Entry 4YC2 (X-ray diffraction, 3.02 A resolution); this record covers chains G and H of the 3 polymer chains in the assembly.

== Chain G ==
Name: The stabilized inner domain of clade A/E HIV-1 gp120 from E. coli
Source organism: Human immunodeficiency virus 1
Notes: engineered mutation(s): V65C, S115C
Amino-acid sequence (156 residues; numbered 40 to 492; 297 numbers in that range are skipped by the numbering (no residue carries them; nothing is unmodelled there); the number before each row is that of its first residue):
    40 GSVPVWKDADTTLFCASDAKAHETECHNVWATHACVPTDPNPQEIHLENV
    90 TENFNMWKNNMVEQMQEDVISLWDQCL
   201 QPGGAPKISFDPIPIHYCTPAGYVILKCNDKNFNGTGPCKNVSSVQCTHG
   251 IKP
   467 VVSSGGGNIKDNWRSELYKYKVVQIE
Disordered / not traced: 40-44, 201-209, 467-474, 492
Disulfides: Cys54-Cys74, Cys65-Cys115, Cys218-Cys247, Cys228-Cys239

== Chain H ==
Name: The antibody A32 Fab heavy chain.
Source organism: Homo sapiens
Notes: antibody fragment or engineered binder
Amino-acid sequence (224 residues; row label = number of the first residue in the row; a row labelled like 35A-35B holds insertion residues (35A, then the next letters in order)):
     1 QVQLQESGPGLVKPSQTLSLSCTVSGGSSSSGAHY
35A-35B WS
    36 WIRQYPGKGLEWIGYIHYSGNTYYNPSLKSRITISQHTSENQFSLKL
82A-82C NSV
    83 TVADTAVYYCARGTRLRT
100A-100E LRNAF
   101 DIWGQGTMVTVSSASTKGPSVFPLAPSSKSTSGGTAALGCLVKDYFPEPV
   151 TVSWNSGALTSGVHTFPAVLQSSGLYSLSSVVTVPSSSLGTQTYICNVNH
   201 KPSNTKVDKRVEPK
Disordered / not traced: 130-133
Disulfides: Cys22-Cys92, Cys140-Cys196

== Interface between chain G and chain H ==
Pairs across the interface (26):
  Thr51(G) - Leu98(H)
  Thr51(G) - Arg99(H)
  Thr51(G) - Thr100(H)
  Leu52(G) - Leu98(H)
  Leu52(G) - Arg99(H)  hydrogen bond (backbone-backbone)
  Phe53(G) - Ala33(H)  hydrophobic
  Phe53(G) - Arg97(H)
  Phe53(G) - Leu98(H)  hydrophobic
  Cys54(G) - Arg100B(H)
  Thr71(G) - Arg97(H)  hydrogen bond (backbone-side chain)
  His72(G) - Arg97(H)  hydrogen bond (backbone-side chain)
  His72(G) - Asn100C(H)  hydrogen bond (backbone-side chain)
  Ala73(G) - Arg97(H)
  Ala73(G) - Arg100B(H)  hydrogen bond (backbone-side chain)
  Cys74(G) - Tyr35(H)
  Cys74(G) - Arg97(H)  hydrogen bond (backbone-side chain)
  Val75(G) - Tyr35(H)
  Val75(G) - His52(H)
  Val75(G) - Arg97(H)
  Pro76(G) - Tyr35(H)
  Pro76(G) - His52(H)
  Pro76(G) - Asn56(H)
  Gln103(G) - Arg99(H)
  Glu106(G) - Arg99(H)  salt bridge
  Asp107(G) - Arg99(H)  salt bridge
  Asp107(G) - Arg100B(H)  salt bridge
Also at the interface, not in a pair above, chain G (16 interface residues in all): Trp69, Asp78, Pro220
Also at the interface, not in a pair above, chain H (13 interface residues in all): Tyr53, Ser54, Tyr58
Interface features reported in the paper:
  - epitope / paratope residues, chain G: Thr51(G), Trp69(G), Thr71(G), Glu106(G), Pro220(G)
  - epitope / paratope residues, chain H: Arg97(H), Arg99(H), Arg100B(H)

== Summary ==
16 residues of chain G and 13 residues of chain H are in contact; the contacts include 6 hydrogen bonds and 3
salt bridges. Polar contacts include Glu106(G)-Arg99(H), Asp107(G)-Arg99(H) and Asp107(G)-Arg100B(H). The
paper reports epitope/paratope residues Thr51(G), Trp69(G) and Arg97(H) among others.
Chain G is the stabilized inner domain of clade A/E HIV-1 gp120 from E. coli (Human immunodeficiency virus 1)
and chain H is the antibody A32 Fab heavy chain. (Homo sapiens); the structure, Crystal structure of the
stabilized inner domain of clade A/E HIV-1 gp120 from E. coli in ..., was determined by X-ray diffraction,
deposited together with 5FCU and 4YBL.
